Entry 3WOD (X-ray diffraction, 3.60 A resolution); this record covers chains F and G of the 8 polymer chains in the assembly.

# Chain F
Molecule: RNA polymerase sigma factor
Source organism: Thermus thermophilus
UniProt: Q5SKW1 (Q5SKW1_THET8); residue numbers follow UniProt; this construct covers 1-423
Chain sequence (423 residues; each row starts with the number of its first residue):
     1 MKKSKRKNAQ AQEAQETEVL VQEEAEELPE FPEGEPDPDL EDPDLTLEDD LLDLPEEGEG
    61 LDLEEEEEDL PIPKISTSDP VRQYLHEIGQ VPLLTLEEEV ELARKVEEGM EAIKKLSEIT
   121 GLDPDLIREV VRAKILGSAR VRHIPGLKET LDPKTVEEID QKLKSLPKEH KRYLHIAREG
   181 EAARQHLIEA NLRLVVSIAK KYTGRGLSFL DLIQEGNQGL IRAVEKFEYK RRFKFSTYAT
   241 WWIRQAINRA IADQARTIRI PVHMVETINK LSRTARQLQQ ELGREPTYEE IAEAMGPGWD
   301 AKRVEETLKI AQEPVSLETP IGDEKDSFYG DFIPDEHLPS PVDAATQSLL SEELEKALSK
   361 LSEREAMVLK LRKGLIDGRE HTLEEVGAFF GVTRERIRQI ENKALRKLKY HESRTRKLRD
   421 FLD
Not modelled in the structure: 1-73, 256-311, 379-383, 413-423

# Chain G
Molecule: Putative uncharacterized protein
Source organism: Thermus phage P23-45
UniProt: A7XX65 (A7XX65_9CAUD); numbering as in UniProt (aligned over 1-141)
Chain sequence (141 residues; each row starts with the number of its first residue):
     1 MVEGFVEPYI RLFEAIPDAE TELATFYDAD LDTLPPRMFL PSGDLYTPPG PVRLEEIKRK
    61 RRVRLVKVSI YRFEHVGLGL AARPYAYAYA WQGDNGILHL YHAPVVLEDV PEVLELDEVT
   121 YNESYVRLMR AMGHVDAFID L
Not modelled in the structure: 1-3, 110-117, 139-141

# Interface between chain F and chain G
Pairs across the interface - 17 pairs, chain F then chain G:
  Glu353(F) - Arg127(G)
  Glu353(F) - Leu128(G)
  Leu354(F) - Leu128(G)  hydrophobic
  Ala357(F) - Ser124(G)
  Lys407(F) - Asn122(G)  hydrogen bond (backbone-side chain)
  Leu408(F) - Asn122(G)  hydrogen bond (backbone-side chain)
  Lys409(F) - Asp32(G)  salt bridge
  Lys409(F) - Asn122(G)  hydrogen bond (backbone-backbone)
  Lys409(F) - Tyr125(G)
  Tyr410(F) - Val119(G)  hydrophobic
  Tyr410(F) - Thr120(G)
  Tyr410(F) - Tyr121(G)  hydrophobic
  His411(F) - Leu78(G)
  His411(F) - Thr120(G)  hydrogen bond (backbone-side chain)
  His411(F) - Tyr121(G)
  His411(F) - Asn122(G)
  Glu412(F) - Thr120(G)  hydrogen bond (backbone-side chain)
Interface residues without a listed pair, chain F (11 interface residues in all): Leu349, Leu350
Interface residues without a listed pair, chain G (11 interface residues in all): Ala131
Interface features reported in the paper:
  - interface residues, chain F: Val342(F), Leu350(F), Leu354(F), Ala357(F), Thr393(F)
  - interface residues, chain G: Asn122(G), Tyr125(G), Leu128(G), Ala131(G)

# Summary
The chain F/chain G interface involves 11 residues from each chain; the contacts include 5 hydrogen bonds and
1 salt bridge. Polar contacts include Lys409(F)-Asp32(G), Lys407(F)-Asn122(G) and Leu408(F)-Asn122(G). From
the paper: interface residues Val342(F), Leu350(F) and Asn122(G) among others.
Chain F is RNA polymerase sigma factor (Thermus thermophilus) and chain G is Putative uncharacterized protein
(Thermus phage P23-45); the structure, RNA polymerase-gp39 complex, was determined by X-ray diffraction,
deposited together with 3WOE.
